PDB entry 7CLR | electron microscopy, 3.50 A resolution | chains K and h of the 52 polymer chains in the assembly

[Chain K]
Name: Flagellar L-ring protein
Organism: Salmonella enterica subsp. enterica serovar Typhimurium
Reference sequence: A0A0J5DWE9 (A0A0J5DWE9_SALTM); residues -20 to 211 here correspond to UniProt positions 1-232 (UniProt number = residue number + 21)
Sequence (232 residues; numbered -20 to 211; the number before each row is that of its first residue; numbers below 1 keep their minus sign (Met-20 is residue -20)):
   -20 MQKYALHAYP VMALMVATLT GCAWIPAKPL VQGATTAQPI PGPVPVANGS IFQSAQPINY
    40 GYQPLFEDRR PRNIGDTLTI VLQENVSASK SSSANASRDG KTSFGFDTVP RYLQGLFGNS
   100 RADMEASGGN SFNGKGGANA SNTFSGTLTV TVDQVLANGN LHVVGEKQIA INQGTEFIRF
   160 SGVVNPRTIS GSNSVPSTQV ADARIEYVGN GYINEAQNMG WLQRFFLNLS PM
Disordered / not traced: -20 to 0

[Chain h]
Name: Flagellar P-ring protein
Organism: Salmonella enterica subsp. enterica serovar Typhimurium
Reference sequence: A0A0F7J5J5 (A0A0F7J5J5_SALTM); residues -18 to 346 here correspond to UniProt positions 1-365 (UniProt number = residue number + 19)
Sequence (365 residues; numbered -18 to 346; the number before each row is that of its first residue; numbers below 1 keep their minus sign (Met-18 is residue -18)):
   -18 MFKALAGIVL ALVATLAHAE RIRDLTSVQG VRENSLIGYG LVVGLDGTGD QTTQTPFTTQ
    42 TLNNMLSQLG ITVPTGTNMQ LKNVAAVMVT ASYPPFARQG QTIDVVVSSM GNAKSLRGGT
   102 LLMTPLKGVD SQVYALAQGN ILVGGAGASA GGSSVQVNQL NGGRITNGAI IERELPTQFG
   162 AGNTINLQLN DEDFTMAQQI TDAINRARGY GSATALDART VQVRVPSGNS SQVRFLADIQ
   222 NMEVNVTPQD AKVVINSRTG SVVMNREVTL DSCAVAQGNL SVTVNRQLNV NQPNTPFGGG
   282 QTVVTPQTQI DLRQSGGSLQ SVRSSANLNS VVRALNALGA TPMDLMSILQ SMQSAGCLRA
   342 KLEII
Disordered / not traced: -18 to 0, 127-137, 265-296
Disulfides: Cys254-Cys338
From the paper describing this entry:
  - mutagenesis - K63A/K95D, K63D/K95A, K63D/K95D: decreased stability

[Interface between chain K and chain h]
Pairs across the interface (14):
  Phe45(K) with Ile52(h)
  Glu46(K) with Gly51(h); Ile52(h)
  Asp47(K) with Gly51(h); Ile52(h); Thr53(h), hydrogen bond (side chain-backbone)
  Arg49(K) with Ser48(h); Gly51(h), hydrogen bond (side chain-backbone); Thr53(h), hydrogen bond
  Arg166(K) with Ser48(h); Gln49(h), hydrogen bond
  Ile168(K) with Thr53(h), hydrogen bond (backbone-side chain)
  Ser169(K) with Thr53(h)
  Gly170(K) with Thr53(h)
Also at the interface, not in a pair above, chain h (6 interface residues in all): Leu50

[In short]
8 residues of chain K face 6 of chain h across their interface; the contacts include 5 hydrogen bonds. Polar
pairs include Asp47(K)-Thr53(h), Arg49(K)-Gly51(h) and Arg49(K)-Thr53(h). From the paper: K63A/K95D, K63D/K95A
and K63D/K95D of chain h reduce stability.
Chain K is Flagellar L-ring protein and chain h is Flagellar P-ring protein, both from Salmonella enterica
subsp. enterica serovar Typhimurium; the structure, CryoEM structure of S.typhimurium flagellar LP ring, was
determined by electron microscopy.
